5X0X - chains J and O of the 11 polymer chains in the assembly; structure by electron microscopy, 3.97 A resolution.

== Chain J ==
Molecule: 167-nt DNA strand
Sequence (167 nucleotides; row label = number of the first residue in the row; numbers below 1 keep their minus sign (DA-19 is residue -19)):
   -19 ATCGTACTTCTCGACAAGCTATCGGATGTATATATCTGACACGTGCCTGG
    31 AGACTAGGGAGTAATCCCCTTGGCGGTTAAAACGCGGGGGACAGCGCGTA
    81 CGTGCGTTTAAGCGGTGCTAGAGCTGTCTACGACCAATTGAGCGGCCTCG
   131 GCACCGGGATTCTCGAT
Not modelled in the structure: -19 to 0, 147

== Chain O ==
Molecule: Transcription regulatory protein SNF2
Source organism: Saccharomyces cerevisiae (strain ATCC 204508 / S288c)
Notes: EC 3.6.4.-
Reference sequence: P22082 (SNF2_YEAST); residue numbers follow UniProt; this construct covers 666-1400
Sequence (735 residues; row label = number of the first residue in the row):
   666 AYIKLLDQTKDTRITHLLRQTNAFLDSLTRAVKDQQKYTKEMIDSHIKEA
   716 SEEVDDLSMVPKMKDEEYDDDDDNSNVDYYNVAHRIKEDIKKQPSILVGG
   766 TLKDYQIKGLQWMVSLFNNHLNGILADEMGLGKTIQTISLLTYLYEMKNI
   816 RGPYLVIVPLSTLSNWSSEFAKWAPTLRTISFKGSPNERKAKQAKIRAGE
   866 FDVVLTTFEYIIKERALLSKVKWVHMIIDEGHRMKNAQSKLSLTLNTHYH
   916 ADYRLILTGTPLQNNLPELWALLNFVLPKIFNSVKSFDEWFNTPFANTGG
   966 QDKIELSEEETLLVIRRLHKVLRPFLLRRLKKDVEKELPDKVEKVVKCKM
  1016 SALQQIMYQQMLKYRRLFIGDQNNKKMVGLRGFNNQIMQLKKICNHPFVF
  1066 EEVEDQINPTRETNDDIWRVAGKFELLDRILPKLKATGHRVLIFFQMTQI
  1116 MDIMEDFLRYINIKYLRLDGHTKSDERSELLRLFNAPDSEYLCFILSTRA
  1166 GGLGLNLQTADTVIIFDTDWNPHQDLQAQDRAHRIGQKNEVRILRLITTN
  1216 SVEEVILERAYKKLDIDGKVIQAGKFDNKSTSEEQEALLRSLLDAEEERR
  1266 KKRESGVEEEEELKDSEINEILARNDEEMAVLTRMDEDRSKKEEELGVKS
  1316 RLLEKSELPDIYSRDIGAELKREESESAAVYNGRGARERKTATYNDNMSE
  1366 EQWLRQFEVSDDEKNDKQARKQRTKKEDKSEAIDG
Not modelled in the structure: 666-669, 691-742, 961-966, 1033-1045, 1270-1276, 1310-1313, 1321-1335, 1350-1400
Curated features (UniProtKB/Swiss-Prot):
  - motif: Asp894 to His897 (DEGH box)
  - binding site (ATP): Asp792 to Thr799
  - modified residue (Phosphoserine): Ser716, Ser1340

== How chain J and chain O interact ==
Residue-residue contacts - 27 pairs, chain J then chain O:
  DA10(J) with Gly1047(O), phosphate contact; Gln1051(O), base contact; Ile1052(O), phosphate contact
  DT11(J) with Ile1052(O), phosphate contact; Lys1056(O), salt bridge to the phosphate; Met1112(O), phosphate contact
  DA12(J) with Gln1111(O), sugar contact; Met1112(O), phosphate contact; Thr1113(O), hydrogen bond to the phosphate; Gln1114(O), hydrogen bond to the phosphate; Ala1165(O), phosphate contact
  DT13(J) with Thr1113(O), hydrogen bond to the phosphate; Gly1135(O), hydrogen bond to the phosphate; Arg1164(O), phosphate contact; Ala1165(O), phosphate contact
  DA14(J) with Gly1135(O), phosphate contact; Arg1142(O), salt bridge to the phosphate; Ala1165(O), phosphate contact; Gly1166(O), phosphate contact
  DT15(J) with Leu825(O), hydrogen bond to the phosphate; Ser826(O), phosphate contact
  DC16(J) with Glu874(O), phosphate contact; Tyr875(O), hydrogen bond to the phosphate; Lys878(O), hydrogen bond to the phosphate
  DT17(J) with Ser850(O), phosphate contact; Arg854(O), salt bridge to the phosphate; Lys878(O), salt bridge to the phosphate
Other interface residues (no listed pair), chain J (9 interface residues in all): DG8
Other interface residues (no listed pair), chain O (25 interface residues in all): Pro824, Pro851, Phe1048, His1061, Asp1134

== Summary ==
9 residues of chain J face 25 of chain O across their interface; the contacts include 7 hydrogen bonds and 4
salt bridges. Polar contacts include DA12(J)-Thr1113(O), DA12(J)-Gln1114(O) and DT13(J)-Thr1113(O). UniProt
lists 8 ATP-binding residues on chain O.
Chain J is a 167-nt DNA strand and chain O is Transcription regulatory protein SNF2 (Saccharomyces cerevisiae
(strain ATCC 204508 / S288c)); the structure, Complex of Snf2-Nucleosome complex with Snf2 bound to position
+6 of the nucleosome, was determined by electron microscopy (same publication as 5X0Y).
